PDB entry 8JV7 | electron microscopy, 3.60 A resolution | chains B and C of the 3 polymer chains in the assembly

# Chain B (and C)
Name: P2X purinoceptor
Organism: Ailuropoda melanoleuca
Notes: chain C of this document is another copy of the same molecule, construct and numbering; everything in this record applies to it too
UniProtKB: D2GVW0 (D2GVW0_AILME); residues 23-359 here = UniProt positions 23-359
Amino-acid sequence (342 residues; numbered 21 to 362; the number before each row is that of its first residue):
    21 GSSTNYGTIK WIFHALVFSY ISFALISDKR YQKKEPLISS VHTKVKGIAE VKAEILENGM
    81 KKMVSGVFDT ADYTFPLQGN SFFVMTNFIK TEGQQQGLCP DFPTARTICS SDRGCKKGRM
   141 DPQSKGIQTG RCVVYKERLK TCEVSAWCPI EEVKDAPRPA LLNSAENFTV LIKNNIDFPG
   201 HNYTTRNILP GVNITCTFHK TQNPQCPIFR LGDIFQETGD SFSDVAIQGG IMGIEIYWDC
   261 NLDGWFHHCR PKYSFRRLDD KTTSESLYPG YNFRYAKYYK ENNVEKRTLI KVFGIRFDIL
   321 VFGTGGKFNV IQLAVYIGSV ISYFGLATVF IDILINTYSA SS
Disordered / not traced: 21-30, 351-362
Sequence notes: expression tag (21-22, 360-362); engineered mutation Ala-35 (Val in D2GVW0), Ala-125 (Arg in D2GVW0), Lys-174 (Glu in D2GVW0), Ser-241 (Asn in D2GVW0), Ser-284 (Asn in D2GVW0)
Disulfide bonds: Cys-119/Cys-168, Cys-129/Cys-152, Cys-135/Cys-162, Cys-216/Cys-226, Cys-260/Cys-269
Glycans and other covalent adducts: N-acetylglucosamine (NAG) linked to Asn-187, Asn-213
Ligand contacts: Ppads (UO6; 4-[(E)-[4-methanoyl-6-methyl-5-oxidanyl-3-(phosphonooxymethyl)pyridin-2-yl]diazenyl]benzene-1,3-disulfonic acid): Pro-142, Gln-143, Lys-145, Lys-174, Asp-175, Glu-285, Tyr-288, Arg-294, Lys-311, Phe-313
What the authors report for this chain:
  - binding site for Ppads: Lys-64, Lys-66, Gln-143, Lys-145, Val-173, Arg-294, Lys-311

# How chain B and chain C interact
Pairs across the interface (54):
  Ala-44(B) / Ile-331(C)  hydrophobic
  Asp-48(B) / Ile-331(C)
  Arg-50(B) / Ile-331(C)
  Arg-50(B) / Gln-332(C)
  Gln-98(B) / Leu-97(C)
  Gln-98(B) / Gln-98(C)
  Gln-116(B) / Gly-86(C)
  Gln-116(B) / Val-87(C)  hydrogen bond (side chain-backbone)
  Pro-142(B) / Lys-66(C)  hydrogen bond (backbone-side chain)
  Ser-144(B) / Ile-68(C)
  Lys-145(B) / Ile-68(C)
  Lys-145(B) / Asp-89(C)
  Gly-146(B) / Val-87(C)
  Ile-147(B) / Ile-68(C)  hydrophobic
  Ile-147(B) / Glu-70(C)
  Ser-165(B) / Val-87(C)
  Ala-166(B) / Val-87(C)  hydrophobic
  Trp-167(B) / Asp-89(C)
  Trp-167(B) / Asp-92(C)
  Glu-255(B) / Asp-197(C)
  Arg-276(B) / Asn-195(C)
  Arg-276(B) / Asp-197(C)  salt bridge
  Arg-276(B) / Thr-204(C)
  Leu-278(B) / Ser-60(C)
  Leu-278(B) / Asn-195(C)
  Leu-278(B) / Arg-206(C)
  Asp-279(B) / Arg-206(C)  hydrogen bond (backbone-side chain)
  Asp-280(B) / Arg-206(C)
  Ser-286(B) / Ile-214(C)
  Tyr-288(B) / Lys-64(C)
  Tyr-288(B) / Lys-66(C)
  Tyr-288(B) / Lys-193(C)  hydrogen bond (backbone-side chain)
  Gly-290(B) / His-62(C)
  Tyr-291(B) / His-62(C)
  Arg-294(B) / Thr-90(C)
  Ala-296(B) / Ala-91(C)
  Tyr-298(B) / Ala-91(C)  hydrogen bond (side chain-backbone)
  Tyr-298(B) / Asp-92(C)  hydrogen bond
  Tyr-298(B) / Lys-297(C)
  Arg-307(B) / Asp-89(C)  salt bridge
  Arg-307(B) / Asp-92(C)  salt bridge
  Leu-309(B) / Ala-91(C)  hydrophobic
  Arg-316(B) / Val-61(C)
  Arg-316(B) / Gly-99(C)
  Asp-318(B) / Ser-60(C)
  Leu-320(B) / Ile-58(C)  hydrophobic
  Leu-320(B) / Ser-59(C)
  Phe-322(B) / Ile-58(C)  hydrophobic
  Phe-322(B) / Pro-199(C)  hydrophobic
  Ser-339(B) / Val-335(C)  hydrogen bond (side chain-backbone)
  Ser-339(B) / Ser-339(C)
  Ser-342(B) / Gly-338(C)  hydrogen bond (side chain-backbone)
  Ser-342(B) / Ser-342(C)  hydrogen bond (side chain-backbone)
  Leu-346(B) / Ile-341(C)  hydrophobic
Other interface residues (no listed pair), chain B (39 interface residues in all): Ile-251, Arg-277, Leu-287, Asn-292, Tyr-343
Other interface residues (no listed pair), chain C (35 interface residues in all): Ser-85, Asn-329

# In short
39 residues of chain B and 35 residues of chain C are in contact, with 9 hydrogen bonds and 3 salt bridges.
Polar contacts include Arg-276(B)/Asp-197(C), Arg-307(B)/Asp-89(C) and Arg-307(B)/Asp-92(C). Chain B binds
Ppads. Covalently linked N-acetylglucosamine: at Asn-187(B) and Asn-213(B). The paper reports a binding site
for Ppads at Lys-64(B), Lys-66(B) and Gln-143(B) among others.
Chain B and chain C are both P2X purinoceptor (Ailuropoda melanoleuca); the structure, Cryo-EM structure of
the panda P2X7 receptor in complex with PPADS, was determined by electron microscopy, deposited together with
8JV8.
